Entry 3ZDT (X-ray diffraction, 3.15 A resolution); this record covers chain A.

[Chain A]
Name: Focal adhesion kinase 1
Source organism: Gallus gallus
Notes: EC 2.7.10.2; fragment: ferm domain, residues 31-405
UniProt: Q00944 (FAK1_CHICK); residue numbers follow UniProt; this construct covers 31-405
Amino-acid sequence (377 residues; numbered 29 to 405; the number before each row is that of its first residue):
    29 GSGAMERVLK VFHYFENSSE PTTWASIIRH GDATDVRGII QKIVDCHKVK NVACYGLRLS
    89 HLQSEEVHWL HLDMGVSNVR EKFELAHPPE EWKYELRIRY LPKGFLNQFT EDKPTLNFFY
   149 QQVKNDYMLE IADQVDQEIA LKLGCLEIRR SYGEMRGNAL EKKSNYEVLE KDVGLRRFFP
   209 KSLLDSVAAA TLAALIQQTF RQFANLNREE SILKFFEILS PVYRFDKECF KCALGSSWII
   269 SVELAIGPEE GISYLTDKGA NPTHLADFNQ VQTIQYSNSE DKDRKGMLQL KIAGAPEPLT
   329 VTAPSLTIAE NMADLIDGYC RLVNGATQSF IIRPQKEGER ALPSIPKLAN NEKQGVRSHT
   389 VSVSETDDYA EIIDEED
Unresolved in the structure: 29-33, 181-189, 363-395, 402-405
Differences from the reference sequence: expression tag (29-30); engineered mutation A216 (Lys in Q00944), A218 (Lys in Q00944), A221 (Arg in Q00944), A222 (Lys in Q00944)
Swiss-Prot annotation at these positions:
  - modified residue: Y397 (Phosphotyrosine)
  - mutagenesis: D395 (D395A: Abolishes interaction with PIK3R1)
Reported in the primary citation:
  - conformationally variable residues (order/disorder transition): Y180 to K190
  - mutagenesis - Y180A/M183A (2.5-fold): increased binding to PI(4,5)P2
  - post-translational modification sites: Y397

[Summary]
Curated annotation (UniProt) lists one mutagenesis site. From the paper: Y180A/M183A increase binding to
PI(4,5)P2; a modification site at Y397.
Chain A is Focal adhesion kinase 1 (Gallus gallus); the structure, Crystal structure of basic patch mutant FAK
FERM domain FAK31- 405 K216A, K218A, R221A, K222A, was determined by X-ray diffraction (same publication as
4CYE).
